Entry 5T2U (X-ray diffraction, 2.20 A resolution); this record covers chains B and C of the 4 polymer chains in the assembly.

== Chain B (and C) ==
Protein: Oxidoreductase, short chain dehydrogenase/reductase family protein
From: Mycobacterium smegmatis (strain ATCC 700084 / mc(2)155)
Notes: chain C of this document is another copy of the same molecule, construct and numbering; everything in this record applies to it too
Reference sequence: A0R723 (A0R723_MYCS2); residues 1-240 here = UniProt positions 1-240
Chain sequence (248 residues; numbered -7 to 240; the number before each row is that of its first residue; numbers below 1 keep their minus sign (Met-7 is residue -7)):
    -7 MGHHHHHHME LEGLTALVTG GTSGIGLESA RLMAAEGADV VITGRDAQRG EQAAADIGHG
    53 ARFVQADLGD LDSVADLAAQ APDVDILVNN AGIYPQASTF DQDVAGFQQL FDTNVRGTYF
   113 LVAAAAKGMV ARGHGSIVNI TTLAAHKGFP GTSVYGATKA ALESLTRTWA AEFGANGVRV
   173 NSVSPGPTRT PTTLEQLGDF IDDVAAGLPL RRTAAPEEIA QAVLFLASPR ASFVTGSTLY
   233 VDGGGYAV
Not modelled in the structure: -7 to 0, 192-196 (chain C: -7 to -1)
Sequence notes: initiating methionine (-7); expression tag (-6 to 0)
Small-molecule neighbours: NADP (NAP; NADP nicotinamide-adenine-dinucleotide phosphate): Gly12, Gly13, Thr14, Ser15, Gly16, Ile17, Gly18, Gly36, Arg37, Asp38, Arg41, Ala58, Asp59, Leu60, Gly61, Asn82, Ala83, Gly84, Ile85, Tyr86, Thr105, Ile132, Thr133, Thr134, Tyr147, Lys151, Pro177, Gly178, Pro179, Thr180, Thr182, Pro183, Thr184, Thr185

== How chain B and chain C interact ==
Contacting residue pairs (10):
  Lys139(B) - Tyr238(C)
  Lys139(B) - Ala239(C)
  Lys139(B) - Val240(C)  hydrogen bond (side chain-backbone)
  Gly140(B) - Ala239(C)  hydrogen bond (backbone-backbone)
  Gly140(B) - Val240(C)
  Tyr238(B) - Tyr238(C)
  Ala239(B) - Lys139(C)
  Ala239(B) - Gly140(C)  hydrogen bond (backbone-backbone)
  Val240(B) - Lys139(C)  hydrogen bond (backbone-side chain)
  Val240(B) - Val240(C)
Also at the interface, not in a pair above, chain B (6 interface residues in all): His138

== Summary ==
6 residues of chain B and 5 residues of chain C are in contact; the contacts include 4 hydrogen bonds. Polar
contacts include Lys139(B)-Val240(C) and Gly140(B)-Ala239(C). Ligands of chain B: NADP.
Chain B and chain C are both Oxidoreductase, short chain dehydrogenase/reductase family protein (Mycobacterium
smegmatis (strain ATCC 700084 / mc(2)155)); the structure, short chain dehydrogenase/reductase family protein,
was determined by X-ray diffraction (same publication as 5T2V).
